Entry 9BY8 (electron microscopy, 3.88 A resolution); this record covers chains A and C of the 4 polymer chains in the assembly.

Chain A:
Molecule: Ribonucleoside-diphosphate reductase subunit alpha
Organism: Bacillus subtilis
Notes: EC 1.17.4.1
UniProtKB: P50620 (RIR1_BACSU); residues 1-700 here = UniProt positions 1-700
Sequence (700 residues; row label = number of the first residue in the row):
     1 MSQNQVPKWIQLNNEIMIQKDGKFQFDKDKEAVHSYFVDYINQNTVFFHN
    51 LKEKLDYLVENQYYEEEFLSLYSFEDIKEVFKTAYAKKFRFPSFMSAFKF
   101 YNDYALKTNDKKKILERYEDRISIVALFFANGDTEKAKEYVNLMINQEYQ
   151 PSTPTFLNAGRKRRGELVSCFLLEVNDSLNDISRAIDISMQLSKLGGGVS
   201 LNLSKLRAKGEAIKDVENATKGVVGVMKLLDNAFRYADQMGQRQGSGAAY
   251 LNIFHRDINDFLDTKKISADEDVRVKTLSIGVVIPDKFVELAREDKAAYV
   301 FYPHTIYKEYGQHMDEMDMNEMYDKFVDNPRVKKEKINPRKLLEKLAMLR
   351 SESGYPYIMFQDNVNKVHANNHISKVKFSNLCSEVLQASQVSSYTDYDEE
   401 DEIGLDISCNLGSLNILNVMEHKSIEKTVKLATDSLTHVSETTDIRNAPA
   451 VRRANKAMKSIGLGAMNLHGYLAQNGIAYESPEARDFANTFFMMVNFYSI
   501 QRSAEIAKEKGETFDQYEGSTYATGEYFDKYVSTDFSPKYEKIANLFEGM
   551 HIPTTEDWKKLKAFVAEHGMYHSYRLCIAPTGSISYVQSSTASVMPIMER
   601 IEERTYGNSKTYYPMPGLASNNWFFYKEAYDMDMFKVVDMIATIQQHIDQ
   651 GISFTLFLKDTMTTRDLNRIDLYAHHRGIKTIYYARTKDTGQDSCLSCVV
Not modelled in the structure: 1-5, 689-700
UniProt features mapped onto this chain:
  - active site: Asn380 (Proton acceptor), Cys382 (Cysteine radical intermediate), Glu384 (Proton acceptor)
  - binding site (substrate): Thr153, Ser169, Cys170, Gly198, Asn380 to Glu384, Pro580 to Ile584
  - site: Cys170 (Important for hydrogen atom transfer), Asp177 (Allosteric effector binding), Arg207 (Allosteric effector binding), Cys409 (Important for hydrogen atom transfer), Tyr683 (Important for electron transfer), Tyr684 (Important for electron transfer), Cys695 (Interacts with thioredoxin/glutaredoxin), Cys698 (Interacts with thioredoxin/glutaredoxin)
  - mutagenesis: His255 (H255Y: In ts-A 73; temperature-sensitive lethal mutation)
Small-molecule neighbours:
  - ATP (adenosine-5'-triphosphate): Val33, His34, Phe37, Val38, Asn42, Phe89, Arg90, Phe91, Arg117
  - 2'-deoxyguanosine-5'-diphosphate (DGI): Val46, Phe47, Phe48, His49, Asn50, Leu51, Lys54, Lys78, Phe81, Lys82, Tyr85, Asp120
  - dTTP (TTP), molecule 1: Asp177, Ser178, Leu179, Asn180, Ile182, Leu206, Arg207, Ala212, Ile213, Lys214, Ala219, Thr220, Lys221, His304
  - dTTP (TTP), molecule 2: Lys194, Tyr236, Ala237, Asp238, Gln239
Reported in the primary citation:
  - catalytic residues: Cys382 (citing earlier work)

Chain C:
Molecule: Ribonucleoside-diphosphate reductase subunit beta
Organism: Bacillus subtilis
Notes: EC 1.17.4.1
UniProtKB: P50621 (RIR2_BACSU); residue numbers follow UniProt; this construct covers 1-329
Sequence (350 residues; numbered -20 to 329; the number before each row is that of its first residue; numbers below 1 keep their minus sign (Met-20 is residue -20)):
   -20 MGSSHHHHHHSSGLVPRGSHMMTKIYDAANWSKHEDDFTQMFYNQNVKQF
    30 WLPEEIALNGDLLTWKYLGKNEQDTYMKVLAGLTLLDTEQGNTGMPIVAE
    80 HVDGHQRKAVLNFMAMMENAVHAKSYSNIFMTLAPTETINEVFEWVKQNK
   130 YLQKKAQMIVGLYKAIQKDDEISLFKAMVASVYLESFLFYSGFYYPLYFY
   180 GQGKLMQSGEIINLILRDEAIHGVYVGLLAQEIYNKQTEEKKAELREFAI
   230 DLLNQLYENELEYTEDLYDQVGLSHDVKKFIRYNANKALMNLGFDPYFEE
   280 EDINPIVLNGLNTKTKSHDFFSMKGNGYKKATVEPLKDDDFYFEDEKEQI
Not modelled in the structure: -20 to 15, 291-308, 323-329
Differences from the reference sequence: initiating methionine (-20); expression tag (-19 to 0)
UniProt features mapped onto this chain:
  - active site: Tyr105
  - binding site (Fe cation): Asp66, Glu97, His101, Glu164, Glu198, His201
Ion coordination: Mn2+ site 1: Asp66, Glu97, His101, Glu198; Mn2+ site 2: Glu97, Glu164, Glu198, His201

Chain A / chain C interface:
Residue-residue contacts (32; chain A residue first):
  Ile267(A) with Lys309(C)
  Ala292(A) with Phe320(C)
  Arg293(A) with Asp317(C); Phe320(C); Tyr321(C)
  Arg340(A) with Leu315(C); Lys316(C); Asp317(C), salt bridge; Phe320(C)
  Leu343(A) with Phe320(C), hydrophobic
  Glu344(A) with Pro314(C); Leu315(C), hydrogen bond (side chain-backbone)
  Ser351(A) with Ala310(C)
  Glu352(A) with Lys309(C)
  Phe635(A) with Phe322(C), hydrophobic
  Thr663(A) with Thr311(C); Glu313(C), hydrogen bond
  Thr664(A) with Thr311(C), hydrogen bond (backbone-backbone); Val312(C); Glu313(C), hydrogen bond (side chain-backbone)
  Arg665(A) with Glu313(C), salt bridge; Pro314(C); Lys316(C); Asp319(C), salt bridge
  Asn668(A) with Leu315(C)
  Arg669(A) with Asp319(C), salt bridge; Phe322(C)
  Leu672(A) with Asp319(C); Phe320(C), hydrophobic; Phe322(C)
  Tyr673(A) with Phe322(C)
  His676(A) with Phe322(C)
Also at the interface, not in a pair above, chain A (19 interface residues in all): Val289, Asp295

In short:
19 residues of chain A face 13 of chain C across their interface, with 4 hydrogen bonds and 4 salt bridges.
Polar pairs include Arg340(A)-Asp317(C), Arg665(A)-Glu313(C) and Arg665(A)-Asp319(C). Chain A binds dTTP, ATP
and 2'-deoxyguanosine-5'-diphosphate. From the paper: the catalytic residue Cys382(A).
Here chain A is Ribonucleoside-diphosphate reductase subunit alpha and chain C is Ribonucleoside-diphosphate
reductase subunit beta, both from Bacillus subtilis. Entry 9BY8 (Class 9 model for product condition of
Bacillus subtilis ribonucleotide reductase complex) was determined by electron microscopy (same publication as
9BW3, 9BWX, 9BX2, 9BX3, 9BX6, 9BX8 and 39 further entries).
